8BRJ - chains B and C of the 3 polymer chains in the assembly; structure by electron microscopy, 4.08 A resolution (low resolution: residue-level contacts below are approximate; hydrogen-bond / salt-bridge calls are withheld).

# Chain B
Name: 3-ketoacyl-CoA thiolase FadI
From: Escherichia coli
Notes: EC 2.3.1.16
UniProtKB: P76503 (FADI_ECOLI); residue numbers follow UniProt; this construct covers 1-436
Chain sequence (450 residues; each row starts with the number of its first residue; numbers below 1 keep their minus sign (Met-13 is residue -13)):
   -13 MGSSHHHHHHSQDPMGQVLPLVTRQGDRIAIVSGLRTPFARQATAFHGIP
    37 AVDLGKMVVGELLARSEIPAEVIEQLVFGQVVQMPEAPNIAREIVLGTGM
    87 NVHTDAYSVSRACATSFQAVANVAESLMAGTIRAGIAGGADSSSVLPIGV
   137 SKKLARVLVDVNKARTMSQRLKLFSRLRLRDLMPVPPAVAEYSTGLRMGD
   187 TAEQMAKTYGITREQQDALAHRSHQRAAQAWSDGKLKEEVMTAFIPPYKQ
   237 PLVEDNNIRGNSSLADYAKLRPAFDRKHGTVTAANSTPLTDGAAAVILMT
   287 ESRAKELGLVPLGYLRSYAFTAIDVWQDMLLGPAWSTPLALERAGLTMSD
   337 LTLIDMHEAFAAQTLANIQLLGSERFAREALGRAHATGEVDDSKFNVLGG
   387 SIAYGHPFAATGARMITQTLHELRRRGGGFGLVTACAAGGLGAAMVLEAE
Disordered / not traced: -13 to 0
Differences from the reference sequence: initiating methionine (-13); expression tag (-12 to 0)

# Chain C
Name: Fatty acid oxidation complex subunit alpha
From: Escherichia coli
Notes: EC 4.2.1.17, 5.1.2.3, 1.1.1.35
UniProtKB: P77399 (FADJ_ECOLI); numbering as in UniProt (aligned over 1-714)
Chain sequence (714 residues; numbered 1 to 714; the number before each row is that of its first residue):
     1 MEMTSAFTLNVRLDNIAVITIDVPGEKMNTLKAEFASQVRAIIKQLRENK
    51 ELRGVVFVSAKPDNFIAGADINMIGNCKTAQEAEALARQGQQLMAEIHAL
   101 PIQVIAAIHGACLGGGLELALACHGRVCTDDPKTVLGLPEVQLGLLPGSG
   151 GTQRLPRLIGVSTALEMILTGKQLRAKQALKLGLVDDVVPHSILLEAAVE
   201 LAKKERPSSRPLPVRERILAGPLGRALLFKMVGKKTEHKTQGNYPATERI
   251 LEVVETGLAQGTSSGYDAEARAFGELAMTPQSQALRSIFFASTDVKKDPG
   301 SDAPPAPLNSVGILGGGLMGGGIAYVTACKAGIPVRIKDINPQGINHALK
   351 YSWDQLEGKVRRRHLKASERDKQLALISGTTDYRGFAHRDLIIEAVFENL
   401 ELKQQMVAEVEQNCAAHTIFASNTSSLPIGDIAAHATRPEQVIGLHFFSP
   451 VEKMPLVEIIPHAGTSAQTIATTVKLAKKQGKTPIVVRDKAGFYVNRILA
   501 PYINEAIRMLTQGERVEHIDAALVKFGFPVGPIQLLDEVGIDTGTKIIPV
   551 LEAAYGERFSAPANVVSSILNDDRKGRKNGRGFYLYGQKGRKSKKQVDPA
   601 IYPLIGTQGQGRISAPQVAERCVMLMLNEAVRCVDEQVIRSVRDGDIGAV
   651 FGIGFPPFLGGPFRYIDSLGAGEVVAIMQRLATQYGSRFTPCERLVEMGA
   701 RGESFWKTTATDLQ
Disordered / not traced: 711-714
Curated features (UniProtKB/Swiss-Prot):
  - site (Important for catalytic activity): Glu118, Glu140

# How chain B and chain C interact
Contacting residue pairs (12):
  Ala50(B) with Arg336(C); Gly385(C)
  Arg51(B) with Arg384(C)
  Glu53(B) with Gly385(C); His388(C)
  Pro232(B) with Trp353(C)
  Tyr234(B) with Asn346(C); Leu349(C); Lys350(C)
  Lys235(B) with Asn346(C)
  Pro237(B) with Pro342(C); Gln343(C)
Also at the interface, not in a pair above, chain B (9 interface residues in all): Phe230, Gln236
Also at the interface, not in a pair above, chain C (11 interface residues in all): Ile345

# In short
9 residues of chain B face 11 of chain C across their interface.
Chain B is 3-ketoacyl-CoA thiolase FadI and chain C is Fatty acid oxidation complex subunit alpha, both from
Escherichia coli; the structure, Escherichia coli anaerobic fatty acid beta oxidation trifunctional enzyme
(anEcTFE) trimeric complex, was determined by electron microscopy together with 8BNR, 8BNU, 6YSV and 6YSW from
the same study.
